6RYU - chains I and V of the 12 polymer chains in the assembly; structure by electron microscopy, 4.00 A resolution.

[Chain I]
Molecule: 149-nt DNA strand
Source organism: synthetic construct
Sequence (149 nucleotides; numbered -72 to 76; the number before each row is that of its first residue; numbers below 1 keep their minus sign (DA-72 is residue -72)):
   -72 ATCAGAATCC CGGTGCCGAG GCCGCTCAAT TGGTCGTAGA CAGCTCTAGC ACCGCTTAAA
   -12 CGCACGTACG CGCTGTCCCC CGCGTTTTAA CCGCCAAGGG GATTACTCCC TAGTCTCCAG
    48 GCACGTGTCA GATATATACA TCGATAGGC

[Chain V]
Molecule: Chromodomain-helicase-DNA-binding protein 4, CHD4
Source organism: Homo sapiens
Notes: EC 3.6.4.12
Reference sequence: Q14839 (CHD4_HUMAN); the construct has insertions or renumbered stretches relative to UniProt, so the offset changes along the chain: 1-1200 = UniProt 1-1200; 1417-2128 = UniProt 1201-1912
Sequence (1927 residues; numbered -2 to 2128; 204 numbers in that range are skipped by the numbering (no residue carries them; nothing is unmodelled there); the number before each row is that of its first residue; numbers below 1 keep their minus sign (Ser-2 is residue -2); X marks 12 residues of unknown identity (built as UNK)):
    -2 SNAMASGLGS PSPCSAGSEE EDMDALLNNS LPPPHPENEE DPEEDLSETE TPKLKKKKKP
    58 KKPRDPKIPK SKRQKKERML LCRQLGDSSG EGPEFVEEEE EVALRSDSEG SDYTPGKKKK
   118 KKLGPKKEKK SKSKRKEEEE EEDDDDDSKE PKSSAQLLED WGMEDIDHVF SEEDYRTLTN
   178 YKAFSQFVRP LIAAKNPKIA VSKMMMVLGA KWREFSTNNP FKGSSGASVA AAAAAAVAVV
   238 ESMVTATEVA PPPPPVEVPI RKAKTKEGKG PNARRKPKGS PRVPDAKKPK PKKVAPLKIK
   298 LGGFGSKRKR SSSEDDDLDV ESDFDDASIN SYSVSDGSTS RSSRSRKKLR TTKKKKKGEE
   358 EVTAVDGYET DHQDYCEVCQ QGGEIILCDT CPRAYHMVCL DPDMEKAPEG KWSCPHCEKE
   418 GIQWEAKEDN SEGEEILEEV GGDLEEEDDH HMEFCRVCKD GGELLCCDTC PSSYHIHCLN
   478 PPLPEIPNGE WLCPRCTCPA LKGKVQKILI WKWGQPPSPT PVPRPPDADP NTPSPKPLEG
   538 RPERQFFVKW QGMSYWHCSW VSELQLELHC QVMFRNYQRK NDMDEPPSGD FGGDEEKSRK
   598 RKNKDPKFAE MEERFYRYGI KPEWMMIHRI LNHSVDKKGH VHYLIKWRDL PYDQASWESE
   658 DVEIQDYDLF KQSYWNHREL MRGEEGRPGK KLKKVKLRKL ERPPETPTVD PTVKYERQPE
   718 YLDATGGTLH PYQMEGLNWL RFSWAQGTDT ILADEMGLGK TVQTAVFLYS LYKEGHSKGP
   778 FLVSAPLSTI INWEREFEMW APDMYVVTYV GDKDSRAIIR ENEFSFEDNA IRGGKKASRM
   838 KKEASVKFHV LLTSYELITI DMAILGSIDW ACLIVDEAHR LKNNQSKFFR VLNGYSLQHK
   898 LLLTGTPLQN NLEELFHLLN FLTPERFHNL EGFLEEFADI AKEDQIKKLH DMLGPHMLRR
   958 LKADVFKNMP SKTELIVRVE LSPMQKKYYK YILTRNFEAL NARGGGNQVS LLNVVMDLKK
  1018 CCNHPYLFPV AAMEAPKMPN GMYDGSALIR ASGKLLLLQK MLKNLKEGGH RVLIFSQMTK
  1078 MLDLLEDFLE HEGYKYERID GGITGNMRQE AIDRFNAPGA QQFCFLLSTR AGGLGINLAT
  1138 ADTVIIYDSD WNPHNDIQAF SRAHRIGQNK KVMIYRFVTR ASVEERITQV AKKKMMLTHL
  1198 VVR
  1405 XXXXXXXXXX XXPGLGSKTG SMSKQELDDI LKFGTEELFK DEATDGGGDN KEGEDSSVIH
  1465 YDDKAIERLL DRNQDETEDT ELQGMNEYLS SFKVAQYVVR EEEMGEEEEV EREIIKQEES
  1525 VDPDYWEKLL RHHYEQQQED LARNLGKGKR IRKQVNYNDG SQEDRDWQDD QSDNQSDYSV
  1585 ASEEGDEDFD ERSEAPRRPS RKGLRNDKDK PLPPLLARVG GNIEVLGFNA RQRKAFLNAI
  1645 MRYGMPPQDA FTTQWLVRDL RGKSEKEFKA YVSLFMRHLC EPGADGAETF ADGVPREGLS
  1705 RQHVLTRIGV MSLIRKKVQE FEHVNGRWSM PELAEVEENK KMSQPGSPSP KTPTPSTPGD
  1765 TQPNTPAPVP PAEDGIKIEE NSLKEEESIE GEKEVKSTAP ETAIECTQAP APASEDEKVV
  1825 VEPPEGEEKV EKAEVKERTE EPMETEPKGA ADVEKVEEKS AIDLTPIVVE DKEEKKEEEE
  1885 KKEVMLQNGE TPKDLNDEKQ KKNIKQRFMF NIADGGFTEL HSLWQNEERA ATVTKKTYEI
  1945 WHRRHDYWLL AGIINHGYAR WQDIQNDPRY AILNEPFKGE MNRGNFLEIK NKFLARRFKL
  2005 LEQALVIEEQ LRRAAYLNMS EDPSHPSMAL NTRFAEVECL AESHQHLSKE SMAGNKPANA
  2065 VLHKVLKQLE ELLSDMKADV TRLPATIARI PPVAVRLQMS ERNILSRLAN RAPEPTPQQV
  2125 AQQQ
Disordered / not traced: -2 to 445, 512-538, 586-591, 679-704, 1417-2128
Differences from the reference sequence: expression tag (-2 to 0)
Ion coordination: Zn2+ site 1: Cys452, Cys455, Cys475; Zn2+ site 2: Cys464, Cys467, Cys490, Cys493; Mg2+: Asp873 (together with AMP-PNP)
Small-molecule neighbours: AMP-PNP (ANP; phosphoaminophosphonic acid-adenylate ester): Gly724, Thr725, Leu726, His727, Gln730, Glu752, Met753, Gly754, Leu755, Gly756, Lys757, Thr758, Val759, Asn789, Glu793, Trp797, Asp873, Glu874, Leu1131, Gly1132, Asn1134, Ser1158, Arg1159, Arg1162, Ile1163
Curated features (UniProtKB/Swiss-Prot):
  - zinc finger: Gln370 to Glu417 (PHD-type 1), Met449 to Pro496 (PHD-type 2)
  - motif: Lys295 to Leu298 (KIKL), Asp873 to His876 (DEAH box)
  - binding site (ATP): Asp751 to Thr758
  - modified residue: Ser44 (Phosphoserine), Ser303 (Phosphoserine), Ser308 (Phosphoserine), Ser309 (Phosphoserine), Ser310 (Phosphoserine), Ser319 (Phosphoserine), Thr367 (Phosphothreonine), Ser428 (Phosphoserine), Ser515 (Phosphoserine), Thr517 (Phosphothreonine), Thr529 (Phosphothreonine), Ser531 (Phosphoserine), Thr703 (Phosphothreonine), Ser1425 (Phosphoserine), Ser1524 (Phosphoserine), Ser1565 (Phosphoserine), Ser1586 (Phosphoserine), Ser1747 (Phosphoserine), Ser1751 (Phosphoserine), Ser1753 (Phosphoserine) and 9 more in UniProt
  - cross-link (Glycyl lysine isopeptide (Lys-Gly)): Lys133 (interchain with G-Cter in SUMO2), Lys146 (interchain with G-Cter in SUMO2), Lys179 (interchain with G-Cter in SUMO2), Lys297 (interchain with G-Cter in SUMO2), Lys304 (interchain with G-Cter in SUMO2), Lys618 (interchain with G-Cter in SUMO2), Lys696 (interchain with G-Cter in SUMO2), Lys711 (interchain with G-Cter in SUMO1), Lys1428 (interchain with G-Cter in SUMO2), Lys1444 (interchain with G-Cter in SUMO2), Lys1455 (interchain with G-Cter in SUMO2), Lys1520 (interchain with G-Cter in SUMO2), Lys1744 (interchain with G-Cter in SUMO2), Lys1745 (interchain with G-Cter in SUMO2), Lys1781 (interchain with G-Cter in SUMO2), Lys1788 (interchain with G-Cter in SUMO2), Lys1800 (interchain with G-Cter in SUMO2), Lys1822 (interchain with G-Cter in SUMO2), Lys1833 (interchain with G-Cter in SUMO2), Lys1852 (interchain with G-Cter in SUMO2) and 6 more in UniProt
Reported in the primary citation:
  - disease-associated variants - H1151R, R1162Q: decreased catalytic activity (citing earlier work)
  - disease-associated variants - H1196Y: increased catalytic activity (citing earlier work)
  - disease-associated variants - C467Y, S851Y, G1003D, R1068H, R1127Q, W1148L, R1173L (citing earlier work)

[Interface between chain I and chain V]
Pairs across the interface - 17 pairs, chain I then chain V:
  DG-58(I) - Arg836(V)  salt bridge to the phosphate
  DT12(I) - Val569(V)  sugar contact
  DT12(I) - Met570(V)  phosphate contact
  DT13(I) - Asn573(V)  hydrogen bond to the phosphate
  DG20(I) - Lys884(V)  salt bridge to the phosphate
  DC21(I) - Arg877(V)  sugar contact
  DC21(I) - Ser883(V)  phosphate contact
  DC21(I) - Lys884(V)  hydrogen bond to the phosphate
  DC21(I) - Phe885(V)  hydrogen bond to the phosphate
  DC22(I) - Arg877(V)  phosphate contact
  DC22(I) - Lys879(V)  phosphate contact
  DC22(I) - Arg1127(V)  sugar contact
  DA23(I) - Lys879(V)  salt bridge to the phosphate
  DA23(I) - Asn1149(V)  phosphate contact
  DA24(I) - Lys1191(V)  salt bridge to the phosphate
  DG25(I) - Trp1148(V)  phosphate contact
  DG25(I) - Arg1183(V)  salt bridge to the phosphate
Other interface residues (no listed pair), chain I (11 interface residues in all): DT-59, DC-56
Other interface residues (no listed pair), chain V (20 interface residues in all): Lys501, His876, Asn880, Gln882, Arg887, Asn1152

[In short]
The interface between chain I and chain V involves 11 residues on one side and 20 on the other, with 3
hydrogen bonds and 5 salt bridges. Among the polar pairs are DT13(I)-Asn573(V), DC21(I)-Lys884(V) and
DC21(I)-Phe885(V). From the paper: H1151R and R1162Q of chain V reduce catalytic activity; H1196Y of chain V
increases catalytic activity.
Here chain I is a 149-nt DNA strand (synthetic construct) and chain V is Chromodomain-helicase-DNA-binding
protein 4, CHD4 (Homo sapiens). Entry 6RYU (Nucleosome-CHD4 complex structure (two CHD4 copies)) was
determined by electron microscopy (same publication as 6RYR).
